8XNI - chain A; structure by X-ray diffraction, 2.30 A resolution.

== Chain A ==
Name: Cationic trypsin
From: Bos taurus
Notes: EC 3.4.21.4
Reference sequence: P00760 (TRY1_BOVIN); the construct lacks a stretch of the UniProt sequence and is renumbered around it, so the offset changes along the chain: -7 to 34 = UniProt 1-42; 37-67 = UniProt 43-73; 69-125 = UniProt 74-130; 127-130 = UniProt 131-134; 6 more segments
Sequence (246 residues; row label = number of the first residue in the row; note: 10 numbers in that range are skipped by the numbering (no residue carries them; nothing is unmodelled there); numbers below 1 keep their minus sign (Met-7 is residue -7)):
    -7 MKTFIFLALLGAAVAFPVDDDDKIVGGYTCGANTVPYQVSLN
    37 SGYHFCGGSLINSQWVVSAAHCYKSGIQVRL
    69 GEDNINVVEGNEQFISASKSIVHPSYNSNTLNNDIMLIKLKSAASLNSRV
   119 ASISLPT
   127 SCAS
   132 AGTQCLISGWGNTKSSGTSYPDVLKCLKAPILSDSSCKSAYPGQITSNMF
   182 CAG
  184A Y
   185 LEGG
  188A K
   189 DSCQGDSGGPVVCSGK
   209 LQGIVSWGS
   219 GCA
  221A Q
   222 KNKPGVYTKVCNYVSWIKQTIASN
Unresolved in the structure: -7 to 15
UniProt features mapped onto this chain:
  - active site (Charge relay system): His57, Asp102, Ser195
  - binding site (Ca(2+)): Glu70, Asn72, Val75, Glu80
  - binding site (substrate): Asp189, Ser190, Gln192, Gly193, Ser195
Cystine bridges: Cys22-Cys157, Cys42-Cys58, Cys128-Cys232, Cys136-Cys201, Cys168-Cys182, Cys191-Cys220
Bound ions: Ca2+: Glu70, Asn72, Val75, Glu80
Small-molecule neighbours: E64 (N-[N-[1-hydroxycarboxyethyl-carbonyl]leucylamino-butyl]-guanidine): His57, Leu99, Asp189, Ser190, Cys191, Gln192, Ser195, Val213, Ser214, Trp215, Gly216, Ser217, Gly219, Cys220, Lys224, Gly226, Tyr228

== Summary ==
Chain A binds compound E64. Glu70, Asn72, Val75 and Glu80 coordinate Ca2+. From UniProt: 3 active-site
residues, 4 Ca2+-binding residues and 5 substrate-binding residues.
Chain A is Cationic trypsin (Bos taurus); the structure, Crystal structure of trypsin in-complex with E-64,
was determined by X-ray diffraction together with 8XNJ from the same study.
